6ZL1 - chains A and C; structure by X-ray diffraction, 3.27 A resolution.

Chain A:
Name: Albumin
Source organism: Homo sapiens
Reference sequence: P02768 (ALBU_HUMAN); residues 1-609 here = UniProt positions 1-609
Amino-acid sequence (609 residues; row label = number of the first residue in the row):
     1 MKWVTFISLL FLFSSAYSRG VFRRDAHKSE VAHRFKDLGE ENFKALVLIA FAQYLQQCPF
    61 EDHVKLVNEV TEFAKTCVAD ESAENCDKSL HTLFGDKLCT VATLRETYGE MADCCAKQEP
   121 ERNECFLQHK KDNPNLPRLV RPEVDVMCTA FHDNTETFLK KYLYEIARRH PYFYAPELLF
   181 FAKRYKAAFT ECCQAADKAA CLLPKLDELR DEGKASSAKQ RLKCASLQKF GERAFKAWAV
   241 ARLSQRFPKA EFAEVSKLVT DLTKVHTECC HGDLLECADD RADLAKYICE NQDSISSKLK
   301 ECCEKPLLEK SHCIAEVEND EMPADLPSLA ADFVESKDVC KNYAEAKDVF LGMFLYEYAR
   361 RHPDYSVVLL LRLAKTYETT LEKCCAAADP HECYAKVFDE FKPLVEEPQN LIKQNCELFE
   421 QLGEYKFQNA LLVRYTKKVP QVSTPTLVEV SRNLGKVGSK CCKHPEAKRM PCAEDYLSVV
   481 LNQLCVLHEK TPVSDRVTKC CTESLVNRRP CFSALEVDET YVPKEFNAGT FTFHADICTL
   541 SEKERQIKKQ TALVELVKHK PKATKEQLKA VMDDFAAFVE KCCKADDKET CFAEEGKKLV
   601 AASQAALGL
Not modelled in the structure: 1-28, 132-140, 142, 188-200, 585-586, 609
Differences from the reference sequence: conflict Lys131 (Asp in P02768), Thr155 (Glu in P02768), Gly529 (Glu in P02768)
Disulfide bonds: Cys77-Cys86, Cys99-Cys115, Cys114-Cys125, Cys224-Cys270, Cys269-Cys277, Cys289-Cys303, Cys302-Cys313, Cys340-Cys385, Cys384-Cys393, Cys416-Cys462, Cys485-Cys501, Cys500-Cys511

Chain C:
Name: Cmpx-383B
Source organism: synthetic construct
Notes: engineered mutation(s): I92T
Amino-acid sequence (143 residues; each row starts with the number of its first residue; note: 1 number in that range is skipped by the numbering (no residue carries it; nothing is unmodelled there)):
     1 GSHMSTEQIQ KRTAAIQKRI AAIQKRIYAM TASGGAGAAG AGAGMSIEEI TKQIAAIQLR
    61 IVGDQVQIAY QTASGA
    78 GAGAGGMSTE EIQKQTAAIE TQICKIEAAI ELKEAGITSD FYFELINKAK TCEGVEALKE
   138 HILAAHT
Not modelled in the structure: 1-2, 34-43, 78-86
Disulfide bonds: Cys101-Cys129
From the paper describing this entry:
  - mutagenesis - G40A (40-fold): decreased binding to serum albumin

Interface between chain A and chain C:
Residue-residue contacts (39):
  Glu251(A) with Lys125(C)
  Phe252(A) with Leu135(C), hydrophobic
  Ala253(A) with Ala126(C), hydrophobic; Gly131(C); Leu135(C), hydrophobic
  Glu254(A) with Ala126(C); Lys127(C), hydrogen bond (side chain-backbone); Thr128(C), hydrogen bond (side chain-backbone)
  Ser256(A) with Ala134(C); Leu135(C); His138(C)
  Lys257(A) with Glu130(C); Gly131(C); Ala134(C)
  Thr260(A) with His138(C), hydrogen bond
  Tyr287(A) with Thr128(C); Glu130(C)
  Asn291(A) with Thr128(C); Glu130(C)
  Ser294(A) with Lys127(C)
  Asn342(A) with Ser116(C), hydrogen bond; Phe118(C); Tyr119(C), hydrogen bond (backbone-side chain)
  Glu345(A) with Ile114(C); Thr115(C), hydrogen bond (side chain-backbone); Ser116(C); Tyr119(C); His143(C), salt bridge
  Ala346(A) with Tyr119(C), hydrogen bond (backbone-side chain); Ile139(C); Ala142(C), hydrophobic
  Val349(A) with Tyr119(C), hydrophobic; His138(C); Ile139(C); Ala142(C), hydrophobic
  Phe350(A) with Phe118(C), hydrophobic; Tyr119(C)
  Met353(A) with Phe118(C), hydrophobic; Leu122(C), hydrophobic
Interface residues without a listed pair, chain A (19 interface residues in all): Tyr343, Lys347, Asp348
Interface residues without a listed pair, chain C (20 interface residues in all): Gly113, Val132
The authors on this interface:
  - interface residues, chain C: Phe118(C), Leu122(C)

In short:
19 residues of chain A face 20 of chain C across their interface, with 7 hydrogen bonds and 1 salt bridge.
Among the polar pairs are Glu345(A)-His143(C), Glu254(A)-Lys127(C) and Glu254(A)-Thr128(C). From the paper:
G40A of chain C reduces binding to serum albumin; interface residues Phe118(C) and Leu122(C).
Here chain A is Albumin (Homo sapiens) and chain C is Cmpx-383B (synthetic construct). Entry 6ZL1 (Crystal
structure of human serum albumin in complex with the MCL-1 neutralizing Alphabody CMPX-383B) was determined by
X-ray diffraction (same publication as 6ZIE).
